Entry 4GR2 (X-ray diffraction, 2.00 A resolution); this record covers chains A and B.

# Chain A (and B)
Name: AtRbcX1
Organism: Arabidopsis thaliana
Notes: chain B of this document is another copy of the same molecule, construct and numbering; everything in this record applies to it too
UniProtKB: Q94AU9 (Q94AU9_ARATH); residues 1-128 here correspond to UniProt positions 47-174 (UniProt number = residue number + 46)
Amino-acid sequence (128 residues; numbered 1 to 128; the number before each row is that of its first residue):
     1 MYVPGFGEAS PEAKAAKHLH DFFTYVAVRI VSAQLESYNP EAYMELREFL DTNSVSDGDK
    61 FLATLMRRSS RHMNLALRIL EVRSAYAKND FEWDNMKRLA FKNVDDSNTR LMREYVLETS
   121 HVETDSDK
Disordered / not traced: 1-7, 118-128 (chain B: 1-2, 121-128)
Construct notes: engineered mutation Leu62 (Cys108 in Q94AU9), Ala87 (Cys133 in Q94AU9)

# How chain A and chain B interact
Residue-residue contacts - 97 pairs, chain A then chain B:
  Pro11(A) - Phe22(B)
  Pro11(A) - Tyr86(B)
  Pro11(A) - Phe91(B)
  Glu12(A) - Tyr86(B)
  Glu12(A) - Phe91(B)
  Glu12(A) - Glu92(B)  hydrogen bond (side chain-backbone)
  Glu12(A) - Met96(B)
  Ala13(A) - Leu99(B)  hydrophobic
  Lys14(A) - Tyr25(B)
  Ala15(A) - Phe91(B)  hydrophobic
  Ala15(A) - Met96(B)  hydrophobic
  Ala16(A) - Met96(B)
  Ala16(A) - Leu99(B)  hydrophobic
  Ala16(A) - Ala100(B)
  Ala16(A) - Asn103(B)  hydrogen bond (backbone-side chain)
  Lys17(A) - Asn103(B)
  His18(A) - His18(B)
  Leu19(A) - Met96(B)  hydrophobic
  His20(A) - Asn103(B)
  His20(A) - Ser107(B)  hydrogen bond
  Phe22(A) - Pro11(B)
  Val26(A) - Phe6(B)  hydrophobic
  Arg29(A) - Pro4(B)
  Arg29(A) - Gly5(B)  hydrogen bond (side chain-backbone)
  Arg29(A) - Phe6(B)
  Arg29(A) - Lys14(B)
  Ile30(A) - Val3(B)  hydrophobic
  Ile30(A) - Pro4(B)
  Ala33(A) - Pro4(B)
  Ala33(A) - Gly5(B)
  Gln34(A) - Pro4(B)
  Asp59(A) - Ser107(B)  hydrogen bond
  Asp59(A) - Leu111(B)
  Leu62(A) - Leu111(B)  hydrophobic
  Ala63(A) - Leu111(B)  hydrophobic
  Met66(A) - Leu111(B)
  Met66(A) - Met112(B)  hydrophobic
  Met66(A) - Tyr115(B)  hydrophobic
  Arg67(A) - Glu114(B)
  Arg67(A) - Tyr115(B)
  Arg67(A) - Glu118(B)  salt bridge
  Met73(A) - Tyr115(B)
  Leu77(A) - Met112(B)  hydrophobic
  Leu80(A) - Asn108(B)
  Leu80(A) - Leu111(B)  hydrophobic
  Arg83(A) - Val104(B)
  Arg83(A) - Ser107(B)  hydrogen bond
  Arg83(A) - Asn108(B)  hydrogen bond
  Ser84(A) - Val104(B)
  Ser84(A) - Asn108(B)  hydrogen bond
  Tyr86(A) - Val3(B)  hydrophobic
  Tyr86(A) - Pro11(B)
  Tyr86(A) - Glu12(B)
  Ala87(A) - Phe101(B)
  Lys88(A) - Phe101(B)
  Lys88(A) - Asp105(B)  salt bridge
  Phe91(A) - Pro11(B)
  Phe91(A) - Glu12(B)
  Phe91(A) - Ala15(B)  hydrophobic
  Glu92(A) - Glu12(B)  hydrogen bond (backbone-side chain)
  Trp93(A) - Lys97(B)
  Trp93(A) - Ala100(B)  hydrophobic
  Trp93(A) - Phe101(B)  hydrophobic
  Met96(A) - Glu12(B)
  Met96(A) - Ala15(B)  hydrophobic
  Met96(A) - Ala16(B)
  Met96(A) - Leu19(B)  hydrophobic
  Met96(A) - Met96(B)  hydrophobic
  Lys97(A) - Trp93(B)
  Leu99(A) - Ala13(B)  hydrophobic
  Leu99(A) - Ala16(B)  hydrophobic
  Ala100(A) - Ala16(B)
  Ala100(A) - Trp93(B)  hydrophobic
  Phe101(A) - Ala87(B)
  Phe101(A) - Lys88(B)
  Phe101(A) - Trp93(B)
  Asn103(A) - Ala16(B)  hydrogen bond (side chain-backbone)
  Asn103(A) - Lys17(B)
  Asn103(A) - His20(B)
  Val104(A) - His20(B)
  Val104(A) - Arg83(B)
  Asp105(A) - Lys88(B)  salt bridge
  Ser107(A) - His20(B)  hydrogen bond
  Ser107(A) - Asp59(B)  hydrogen bond
  Ser107(A) - Arg83(B)  hydrogen bond
  Asn108(A) - Leu80(B)
  Asn108(A) - Arg83(B)  hydrogen bond
  Leu111(A) - Asp59(B)
  Leu111(A) - Leu62(B)  hydrophobic
  Leu111(A) - Met66(B)
  Leu111(A) - Leu80(B)  hydrophobic
  Leu111(A) - Arg83(B)
  Met112(A) - Leu77(B)  hydrophobic
  Glu114(A) - Arg67(B)  hydrogen bond (backbone-side chain)
  Tyr115(A) - Met66(B)
  Tyr115(A) - Arg67(B)
  Tyr115(A) - Met73(B)  hydrophobic
Other interface residues (no listed pair), chain A (50 interface residues in all): Phe23, Tyr25, Asp90, Arg110
Other interface residues (no listed pair), chain B (50 interface residues in all): Ala63, Ser84, Asp90, Asn95, Arg110

# In short
Chain A and chain B each contribute 50 residues to their interface; the contacts include 15 hydrogen bonds and
3 salt bridges. Among the polar pairs are Arg67(A)-Glu118(B), Lys88(A)-Asp105(B) and Glu12(A)-Glu92(B).
Chain A and chain B are both AtRbcX1 (Arabidopsis thaliana); the structure, Structure of AtRbcX1 from
Arabidopsis thaliana, was determined by X-ray diffraction (same publication as 4GR6).
